Entry 6S3I (X-ray diffraction, 2.46 A resolution); this record covers chains A and C.

# Chain A
Molecule: PIF1 helicase
From: Thermus oshimai
Reference sequence: K7RJ88 (K7RJ88_THEOS); residue numbers follow UniProt; this construct covers 64-507
Sequence (444 residues; numbered 64 to 507; the number before each row is that of its first residue):
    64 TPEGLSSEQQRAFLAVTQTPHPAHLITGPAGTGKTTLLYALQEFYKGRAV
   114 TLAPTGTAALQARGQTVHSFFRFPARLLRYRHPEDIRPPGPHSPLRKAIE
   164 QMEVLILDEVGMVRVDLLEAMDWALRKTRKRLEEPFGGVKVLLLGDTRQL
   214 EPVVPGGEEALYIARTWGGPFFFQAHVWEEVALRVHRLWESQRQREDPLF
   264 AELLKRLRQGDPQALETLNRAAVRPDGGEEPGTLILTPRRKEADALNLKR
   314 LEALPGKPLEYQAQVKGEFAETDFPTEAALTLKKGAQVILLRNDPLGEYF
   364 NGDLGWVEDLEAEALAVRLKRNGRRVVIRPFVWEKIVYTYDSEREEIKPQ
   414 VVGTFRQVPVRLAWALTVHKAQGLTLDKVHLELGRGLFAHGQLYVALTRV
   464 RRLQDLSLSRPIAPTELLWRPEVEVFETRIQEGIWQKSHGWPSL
Not modelled in the structure: 64-67, 502-507
Sequence notes: conflict Thr64 (Ala in K7RJ88), Ile162 (Met in K7RJ88), Leu456 (Pro in K7RJ88)
Bound ions: Mg2+: Thr98 (together with ADP, tetrafluoromagnesate(2-))
Residues lining bound ligands:
  - ADP (adenosine-5'-diphosphate): Leu68, Ser69, Gln72, Pro92, Ala93, Gly94, Thr95, Gly96, Lys97, Thr98, Thr99, Gln255, Arg256, Gly436, Thr438
  - tetrafluoromagnesate(2-) (MF4): Pro92, Ala93, Gly94, Lys97, Thr98, Glu172, Gln212, Arg256, Gln435, Gly436, Arg462
From the paper describing this entry:
  - binding site for ADP: Gln72
  - mutagenesis - Q164C/E409C: abolished catalytic activity on in the absence of DTT
  - mutagenesis - Q164C/E409C: unchanged catalytic activity on 3 mM DTT
  - mutagenesis - Q164C, E221A, R228A, Q327A, R388A, E409C: unchanged catalytic activity
  - mutagenesis - Q327C/W482C, R392A: decreased catalytic activity
  - mutagenesis - E221A/R388A: increased catalytic activity on D37S10D17
  - mutagenesis - E221A/R388A: increased catalytic activity on D29S18D17

# Chain C
Molecule: 14-nt DNA strand
Sequence (14 nucleotides; numbered 3 to 16; the number before each row is that of its first residue):
     3 TTTTTTTTTTTTTT
Not modelled in the structure: 8-16

# Chain A / chain C interface
Residue-residue contacts (34):
  Pro117(A) - DT6(C)  sugar contact
  Thr118(A) - DT6(C)  phosphate contact
  Gly119(A) - DT6(C)  hydrogen bond to the phosphate
  Thr129(A) - DT6(C)  phosphate contact
  Thr129(A) - DT7(C)  hydrogen bond to the phosphate
  His131(A) - DT6(C)  base contact
  His131(A) - DT7(C)  sugar contact
  Ser132(A) - DT7(C)  phosphate contact
  Ala138(A) - DT6(C)  base contact
  Ala138(A) - DT7(C)  base contact
  Arg139(A) - DT6(C)  base contact
  Val216(A) - DT4(C)  base contact
  Val216(A) - DT5(C)  base contact
  Val217(A) - DT4(C)  base contact
  Pro218(A) - DT5(C)  base contact
  Pro301(A) - DT4(C)  sugar contact
  Arg302(A) - DT3(C)  hydrogen bond to the base
  Arg302(A) - DT4(C)  phosphate contact
  Arg303(A) - DT4(C)  salt bridge to the phosphate
  Arg303(A) - DT5(C)  salt bridge to the phosphate
  Thr335(A) - DT3(C)  sugar contact
  Thr335(A) - DT4(C)  phosphate contact
  Asp336(A) - DT3(C)  phosphate contact
  Asn356(A) - DT7(C)  hydrogen bond to the phosphate
  Asn364(A) - DT6(C)  hydrogen bond to the phosphate
  Asn364(A) - DT7(C)  hydrogen bond to the phosphate
  Trp396(A) - DT7(C)  base contact
  Thr430(A) - DT5(C)  phosphate contact
  His432(A) - DT4(C)  sugar contact
  His432(A) - DT5(C)  sugar contact
  Lys433(A) - DT5(C)  phosphate contact
  Arg448(A) - DT3(C)  base contact
  Phe451(A) - DT3(C)  sugar contact
  Phe451(A) - DT4(C)  sugar contact
Interface residues without a listed pair, chain A (27 interface residues in all): Phe136, Lys304, Arg355

# In short
Chain A and chain C form an interface of 27 and 5 residues respectively, with 6 hydrogen bonds and 2 salt
bridges. Polar contacts include Arg302(A)-DT3(C), Gly119(A)-DT6(C) and Thr129(A)-DT7(C). The paper reports a
binding site for ADP at Gln72(A); Q327C/W482C and R392A of chain A reduce catalytic activity; 10 substitutions
were tested in all.
Here chain A is PIF1 helicase (Thermus oshimai) and chain C is a 14-nt DNA strand. Entry 6S3I (Crystal
structure of helicase Pif1 from Thermus oshimai in complex with ssDNA (dT)18 and ADP-MgF4) was determined by
X-ray diffraction together with 6S3H, 6S3M, 6S3N, 6S3O, 6S3P and 7BIL from the same study.
